PDB entry 7KE3 | X-ray diffraction, 2.20 A resolution | chains E and F of the 12 polymer chains in the assembly

Chain E (and F):
Protein: Ferritin heavy chain, Epstein-Barr nuclear antigen 1
Organism: Homo sapiens
Notes: EC 1.16.3.1; chain F of this document is another copy of the same molecule, construct and numbering; everything in this record applies to it too
UniProt: chimeric construct of P02794, P03211: residues 0-182 from P02794 (FRIH_HUMAN) positions 1-183 (UniProt number = residue number + 1); residues 198-208 from P03211 positions 407-417 (UniProt number = residue number + 209)
Chain sequence (209 residues; row label = number of the first residue in the row; numbering starts at 0):
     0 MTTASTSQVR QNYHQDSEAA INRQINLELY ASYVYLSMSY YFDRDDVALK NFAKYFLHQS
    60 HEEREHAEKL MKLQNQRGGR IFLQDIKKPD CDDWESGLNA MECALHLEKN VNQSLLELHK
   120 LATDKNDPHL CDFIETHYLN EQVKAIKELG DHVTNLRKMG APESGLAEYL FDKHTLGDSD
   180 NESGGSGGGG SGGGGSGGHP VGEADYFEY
Unresolved in the structure: 0-4, 89-93, 177-208
Differences from the reference sequence: linker (183-197)
Metal / ion sites: Fe ion site 1: E27, E62, H65; Fe ion site 2: D131 (shared with 1 residue of chain B; 2 residues of chain I); Fe ion site 3: H173 (shared with 1 residue of chain A)
Curated features (UniProtKB/Swiss-Prot):
  - binding site (Fe cation): E27, E62, H65, E107, Q141
  - site: R22 (Essential for association with cargo receptor NCOA4)
  - modified residue: M0 (N-acetylmethionine), T1 (N-acetylthreonine), S178 (Phosphoserine), S182 (Phosphoserine)

How chain E and chain F interact:
Pairs across the interface (67):
  S6(E) with D44(F), hydrogen bond
  Q7(E) with D44(F), hydrogen bond
  V8(E) with D44(F)
  L28(E) with Y32(F), hydrophobic
  S31(E) with R63(F)
  Y32(E) with L28(F), hydrophobic; L82(F); Q83(F), hydrogen bond (side chain-backbone); I85(F), hydrophobic
  L35(E) with R63(F); M70(F), hydrophobic
  S36(E) with L82(F)
  Y39(E) with E67(F), hydrogen bond; M70(F), hydrophobic; K71(F); N74(F), hydrogen bond (backbone-side chain); I80(F), hydrophobic
  D42(E) with K71(F), salt bridge; N74(F), hydrogen bond
  R43(E) with N74(F); R79(F)
  D44(E) with S6(F), hydrogen bond; Q7(F), hydrogen bond; V8(F); R79(F), salt bridge
  D45(E) with R79(F), salt bridge
  L56(E) with E67(F)
  S59(E) with R63(F), hydrogen bond
  H60(E) with R63(F); E67(F), salt bridge
  R63(E) with S31(F); L35(F); L56(F); S59(F), hydrogen bond; H60(F)
  E67(E) with L35(F); Y39(F), hydrogen bond (backbone-side chain); L56(F); H60(F), salt bridge
  M70(E) with L35(F), hydrophobic; Y39(F), hydrophobic
  K71(E) with Y39(F); D42(F), salt bridge
  N74(E) with Y39(F), hydrogen bond (side chain-backbone); D42(F), hydrogen bond; R43(F)
  R79(E) with R43(F); D44(F), salt bridge; D45(F), salt bridge
  I80(E) with Y39(F), hydrophobic
  F81(E) with K87(F)
  L82(E) with Y32(F); S36(F); K87(F), hydrogen bond (backbone-side chain)
  Q83(E) with Y32(F), hydrogen bond (backbone-side chain); K87(F)
  D84(E) with I85(F); K86(F), salt bridge; K87(F), hydrogen bond (side chain-backbone)
  I85(E) with Y32(F), hydrophobic; D84(F); I85(F), hydrogen bond (backbone-backbone)
  K86(E) with D84(F)
  K87(E) with F81(F); L82(F), hydrogen bond (side chain-backbone); Q83(F); D84(F), hydrogen bond (backbone-side chain)
Other interface residues (no listed pair), chain E (32 interface residues in all): N25, P88
Other interface residues (no listed pair), chain F (32 interface residues in all): N25, P88

In short:
Chain E and chain F each contribute 32 residues to their interface, with 19 hydrogen bonds and 9 salt bridges.
Polar contacts include D42(E)-K71(F), D44(E)-R79(F) and D45(E)-R79(F). From UniProt: 5 Fe cation-binding
residues on chain E.
Chain E and chain F are both Ferritin heavy chain, Epstein-Barr nuclear antigen 1 (Homo sapiens); the
structure, Heavy chain ferritin with C-terminal EBNA1 epitope, was determined by X-ray diffraction together
with 7KE5 from the same study.
